7D40 - chain A; structure by X-ray diffraction, 1.67 A resolution.

# Chain A
Molecule: GMP synthase [glutamine-hydrolyzing] subunit A
Source organism: Methanocaldococcus jannaschii DSM 2661
Notes: EC 6.3.5.2
UniProt: Q58970 (GUAAA_METJA); residues 1-188 here = UniProt positions 1-188
Amino-acid sequence (188 residues; numbered 1 to 188; the number before each row is that of its first residue):
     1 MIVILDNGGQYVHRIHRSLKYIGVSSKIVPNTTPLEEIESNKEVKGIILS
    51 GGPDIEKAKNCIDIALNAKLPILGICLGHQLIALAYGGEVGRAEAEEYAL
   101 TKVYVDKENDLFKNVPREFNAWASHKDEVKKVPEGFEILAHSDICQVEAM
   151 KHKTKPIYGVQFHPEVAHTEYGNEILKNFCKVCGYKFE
Modified residues: Asn-109 (l-3-aminosuccinimide; SNN)
Swiss-Prot annotation at these positions:
  - active site: Cys-76 (Nucleophile), His-163, Glu-165
From the paper describing this entry:
  - post-translational modification sites: Asn-109
  - contacts within the chain: Lys-107/Asn-109, Lys-107/Glu-137 (salt bridge), Lys-107/Leu-139, Glu-108/Phe-112, Glu-108/Asn-109, Glu-108/Arg-117 (salt bridge), Asp-110/Tyr-158 (hydrogen bond), Asn-109/Asp-110, Leu-111/Val-160 (hydrophobic contact), Phe-112/Phe-162 (hydrophobic contact), Asn-109/Leu-139
  - catalytic residues: Cys-76, His-163, Glu-165 (citing earlier work)

# Summary
Curated annotation (UniProt) lists 3 active-site residues. From the paper: catalytic residues Cys-76, His-163
and Glu-165; a modification site at Asn-109.
Chain A is GMP synthase [glutamine-hydrolyzing] subunit A (Methanocaldococcus jannaschii DSM 2661); the
structure, Crystal structure of GATase subunit of Methanocaldococcus jannaschii GMP synthetase, was determined
by X-ray diffraction, deposited together with 7D95, 7D96 and 7D97.
